6WAK - chains D and A; structure by X-ray diffraction, 2.40 A resolution.

== Chain D (and A) ==
Name: Epidermal growth factor receptor
From: Homo sapiens
Notes: EC 2.7.10.1; chain A of this document is another copy of the same molecule, construct and numbering; everything in this record applies to it too
UniProt: P00533 (EGFR_HUMAN); residues 695-1022 here = UniProt positions 695-1022
Chain sequence (328 residues; numbered 695 to 1022; the number before each row is that of its first residue):
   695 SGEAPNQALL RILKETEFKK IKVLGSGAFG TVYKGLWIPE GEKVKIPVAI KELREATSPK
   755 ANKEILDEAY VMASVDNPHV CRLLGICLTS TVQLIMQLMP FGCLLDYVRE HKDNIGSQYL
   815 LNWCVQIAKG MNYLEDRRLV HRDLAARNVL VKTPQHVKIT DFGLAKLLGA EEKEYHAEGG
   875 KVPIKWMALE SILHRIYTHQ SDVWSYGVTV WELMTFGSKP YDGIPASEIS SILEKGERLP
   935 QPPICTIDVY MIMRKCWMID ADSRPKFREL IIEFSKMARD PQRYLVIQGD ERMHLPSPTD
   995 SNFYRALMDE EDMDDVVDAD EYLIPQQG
Unresolved in the structure: 695-700, 751-753, 862-875, 1015-1022 (chain A: 695-701, 864-873, 1006-1010, 1014-1022)
Differences from the reference sequence: engineered mutation Met790 (Thr in P00533), Arg948 (Val in P00533)
Metal / ion sites: Mg2+: Asn842, Asp855 (together with AMP-PNP)
Small-molecule neighbours: AMP-PNP (ANP; phosphoaminophosphonic acid-adenylate ester): Leu718, Gly719, Ser720, Gly721, Ala722, Phe723, Gly724, Val726, Ala743, Lys745, Met790, Gln791, Leu792, Met793, Gly796, Cys797, Asp800, Asp837, Arg841, Asn842, Leu844, Asp855
Curated features (UniProtKB/Swiss-Prot):
  - active site: Asp837 (Proton acceptor)
  - binding site (ATP): Leu718 to Val726, Lys745, Asp855
  - site: Tyr1016 (Important for interaction with PIK3C2B)
  - modified residue: Ser695 (Phosphoserine), Lys745 (N6-(2-hydroxyisobutyryl)lysine), Tyr869 (Phosphotyrosine), Ser991 (Phosphoserine), Ser995 (Phosphoserine), Tyr998 (Phosphotyrosine), Tyr1016 (Phosphotyrosine)
  - cross-link (Glycyl lysine isopeptide (Lys-Gly)): Lys716 (interchain with G-Cter in ubiquitin), Lys737 (interchain with G-Cter in ubiquitin), Lys754 (interchain with G-Cter in ubiquitin), Lys757 (interchain with G-Cter in ubiquitin), Lys867 (interchain with G-Cter in ubiquitin), Lys929 (interchain with G-Cter in ubiquitin), Lys960 (interchain with G-Cter in ubiquitin), Lys970 (interchain with G-Cter in ubiquitin)
  - natural variant: Glu709 (E709A: Found in a lung cancer sample; E709G: Found in a lung cancer sample; E709K: Found in a lung cancer sample), Gly719 (G719A: Found in a lung cancer sample; G719C: Found in a lung cancer sample; G719D: Found in a lung cancer sample; G719S: Found in a lung cancer sample), Gly724 (G724S: Found in a lung cancer sample), Glu734 (E734K: Found in a lung cancer sample), Glu746 to Ser752 (sequence variant, change not given here; Found in a lung cancer sample), Glu746 to Thr751 (sequence variant, change not given here; Found in a lung cancer sample), Glu746 to Ala750 (deletion: Found in a lung cancer sample), Glu746 (deletion: Found in a lung cancer sample), Leu747 to Thr751 (deletion: Found in a lung cancer sample), Leu747 to Glu749 (deletion: Found in a lung cancer sample), Leu747 (L747F: Found in a lung cancer sample), Arg748 (R748P: Found in a lung cancer sample), 12 further natural variant entries in UniProt
  - mutagenesis: Pro699 (P699A: Reduced phosphorylation), Asn700 (N700A: Abolishes phosphorylation), Leu704 (L704A: Abolishes phosphorylation), Arg705 (R705A: Abolishes phosphorylation), Ile706 (I706A: Abolishes phosphorylation), Lys745 (K745A/M: Abolishes kinase activity), Asp974 (D974A: Strongly reduced phosphorylation), Arg977 (R977A: Reduced phosphorylation), Glu1005 to Asp1006 (Constitutively activated kinase), Tyr1016 (Y1016F: 50% decrease in interaction with PIK3C2B. 65% decrease in interaction with PIK3C2B; when associated with F-1197. Abolishes interaction with PIK3C2B; when associated with F-1197 and F-1092)

== Chain D / chain A interface ==
Pairs across the interface (60; chain D residue first):
  Ala702(D) - Thr993(A)
  Ala702(D) - Asn996(A)  hydrogen bond (backbone-side chain)
  Leu703(D) - Asn996(A)
  Arg705(D) - Asp994(A)  salt bridge
  Arg705(D) - Phe997(A)
  Trp731(D) - Phe997(A)  hydrophobic
  Trp731(D) - Tyr998(A)
  Trp731(D) - Met1002(A)  hydrophobic
  Pro733(D) - Tyr998(A)
  Gly735(D) - His805(A)  hydrogen bond (backbone-side chain)
  Glu736(D) - Phe795(A)
  Glu736(D) - Tyr801(A)  hydrogen bond
  Glu736(D) - His805(A)  salt bridge
  Glu736(D) - Pro848(A)
  Lys737(D) - Glu804(A)  salt bridge
  Val738(D) - Pro794(A)
  Val738(D) - Phe795(A)  hydrophobic
  Ile740(D) - Met1002(A)  hydrophobic
  Val742(D) - Leu1001(A)  hydrophobic
  Arg776(D) - Asn996(A)
  Arg776(D) - Ala1000(A)
  Leu778(D) - Phe997(A)
  Leu778(D) - Ala1000(A)  hydrophobic
  Leu778(D) - Leu1001(A)  hydrophobic
  Ile789(D) - Phe997(A)  hydrophobic
  Gln791(D) - Ala1000(A)
  Gln791(D) - Leu1001(A)
  Gln791(D) - Glu1004(A)
  Pro794(D) - Val738(A)
  Phe795(D) - Glu736(A)
  Phe795(D) - Val738(A)  hydrophobic
  Tyr801(D) - Glu736(A)  hydrogen bond
  Glu804(D) - Lys737(A)  salt bridge
  His805(D) - Gly735(A)  hydrogen bond (side chain-backbone)
  His805(D) - Glu736(A)  salt bridge
  Lys846(D) - Glu1004(A)  salt bridge
  Pro992(D) - Ala702(A)  hydrophobic
  Thr993(D) - Ala702(A)
  Thr993(D) - Arg705(A)
  Asp994(D) - Arg705(A)  salt bridge
  Asn996(D) - Ala702(A)  hydrogen bond (side chain-backbone)
  Asn996(D) - Leu703(A)
  Phe997(D) - Arg705(A)
  Phe997(D) - Leu707(A)  hydrophobic
  Phe997(D) - Trp731(A)
  Phe997(D) - Leu778(A)
  Tyr998(D) - Trp731(A)  hydrophobic
  Tyr998(D) - Pro733(A)
  Ala1000(D) - Arg776(A)
  Ala1000(D) - Leu778(A)  hydrophobic
  Ala1000(D) - Gln791(A)  hydrogen bond (backbone-side chain)
  Leu1001(D) - Trp731(A)  hydrophobic
  Leu1001(D) - Val742(A)  hydrophobic
  Leu1001(D) - Leu778(A)  hydrophobic
  Met1002(D) - Trp731(A)  hydrophobic
  Met1002(D) - Ile740(A)  hydrophobic
  Glu1004(D) - Gln791(A)
  Glu1004(D) - Lys846(A)  salt bridge
  Glu1004(D) - Glu1004(A)
  Glu1005(D) - Glu1004(A)
Other interface residues (no listed pair), chain D (40 interface residues in all): Gln701, Leu704, Leu707, Pro741, Gly779, Met790, Pro848, Asp1003
Other interface residues (no listed pair), chain A (36 interface residues in all): Leu704, Gly779, Ile789, Pro992, Glu1005

== Summary ==
40 residues of chain D and 36 residues of chain A are in contact, with 7 hydrogen bonds and 8 salt bridges.
Polar contacts include Arg705(D)-Asp994(A), Glu736(D)-His805(A) and Lys737(D)-Glu804(A). Ligands of chain D:
AMP-PNP.
Chain D and chain A are both Epidermal growth factor receptor (Homo sapiens); the structure, A crystal
structure of EGFR(T790M/V948R) in complex with LN3754, was determined by X-ray diffraction (same publication
as 6WXN and 6WA2).
